Entry 8HIH (electron microscopy, 3.66 A resolution); this record covers chains L and Q of the 13 polymer chains in the assembly.

# Chain L
Molecule: Template strand DNA of amtB promoter
Sequence (109 nucleotides; each row starts with the number of its first residue):
     1 TGCATCCGTG AGTCGAGGGT AATAAACGCA GCGCGGTTTC GGTGGAAGCC CCTCGTTGTT
    61 TCGCCGCCGT GACGAAGGCA CGGTGCGTGT TACGCGTGGG TGAACGGCC
Unresolved in the structure: 78-109

# Chain Q
Molecule: Transcriptional regulatory protein
From: Mycobacterium tuberculosis H37Rv
UniProtKB: O53830 (O53830_MYCTU); numbering as in UniProt (aligned over 1-255)
Amino-acid sequence (255 residues; numbered 1 to 255; the number before each row is that of its first residue):
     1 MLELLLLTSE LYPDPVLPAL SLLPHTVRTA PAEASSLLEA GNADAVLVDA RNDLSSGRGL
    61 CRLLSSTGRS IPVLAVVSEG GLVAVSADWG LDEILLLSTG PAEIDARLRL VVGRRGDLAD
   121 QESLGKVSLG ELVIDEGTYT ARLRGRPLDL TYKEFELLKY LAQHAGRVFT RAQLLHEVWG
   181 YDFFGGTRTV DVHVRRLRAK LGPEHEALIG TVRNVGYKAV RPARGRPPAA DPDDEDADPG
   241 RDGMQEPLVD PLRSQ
Unresolved in the structure: 114-123, 224-255
What the authors report for this chain:
  - binding site for Non-template strand DNA of amtB promoter: Gly-185

# Chain L / chain Q interface
Residue-residue contacts - 22 pairs, chain L then chain Q:
  DG63(L) with Arg-213(Q), base contact
  DC64(L) with Arg-213(Q), hydrogen bond to the base
  DC65(L) with Arg-213(Q), hydrogen bond to the sugar; Asn-214(Q), hydrogen bond to the phosphate
  DG66(L) with Arg-171(Q), salt bridge to the phosphate; Arg-188(Q), base contact; Asp-191(Q), sugar contact; Thr-211(Q), phosphate contact; Val-212(Q), sugar contact; Arg-213(Q), sugar contact; Asn-214(Q), hydrogen bond to the phosphate; Tyr-217(Q), sugar contact
  DC67(L) with Arg-188(Q), base contact; Asp-191(Q), base contact; Arg-198(Q), salt bridge to the phosphate; Thr-211(Q), hydrogen bond to the phosphate; Tyr-217(Q), hydrogen bond to the phosphate
  DC68(L) with Arg-195(Q), sugar contact; Arg-198(Q), salt bridge to the phosphate
  DG69(L) with Arg-195(Q), hydrogen bond to the base
  DT70(L) with Arg-195(Q), hydrogen bond to the base
  DG71(L) with Arg-196(Q), hydrogen bond to the base
Other interface residues (no listed pair), chain Q (14 interface residues in all): Val-192, Val-194, Gly-216

# Summary
Chain L and chain Q form an interface of 9 and 14 residues respectively; the contacts include 9 hydrogen bonds
and 3 salt bridges. Polar pairs include DC64(L)/Arg-213(Q), DG69(L)/Arg-195(Q) and DT70(L)/Arg-195(Q). From
the paper: a binding site for Non-template strand DNA of amtB promoter at Gly-185(Q).
Chain L is Template strand DNA of amtB promoter and chain Q is Transcriptional regulatory protein
(Mycobacterium tuberculosis H37Rv); the structure, Cryo-EM structure of Mycobacterium tuberculosis
transcription initiation complex with transcription factor GlnR, was determined by electron microscopy,
deposited together with 8HML.
